PDB entry 7KB8 | X-ray diffraction, 2.38 A resolution | chains A and B

== Chain A ==
Molecule: Isoform 2 of Neutral alpha-glucosidase AB
Organism: Mus musculus
Notes: EC 3.2.1.207
Reference sequence: Q8BHN3-2 (GANAB-2_MOUSE); residue numbers follow UniProt; this construct covers 33-966
Sequence (977 residues; each row starts with the number of its first residue):
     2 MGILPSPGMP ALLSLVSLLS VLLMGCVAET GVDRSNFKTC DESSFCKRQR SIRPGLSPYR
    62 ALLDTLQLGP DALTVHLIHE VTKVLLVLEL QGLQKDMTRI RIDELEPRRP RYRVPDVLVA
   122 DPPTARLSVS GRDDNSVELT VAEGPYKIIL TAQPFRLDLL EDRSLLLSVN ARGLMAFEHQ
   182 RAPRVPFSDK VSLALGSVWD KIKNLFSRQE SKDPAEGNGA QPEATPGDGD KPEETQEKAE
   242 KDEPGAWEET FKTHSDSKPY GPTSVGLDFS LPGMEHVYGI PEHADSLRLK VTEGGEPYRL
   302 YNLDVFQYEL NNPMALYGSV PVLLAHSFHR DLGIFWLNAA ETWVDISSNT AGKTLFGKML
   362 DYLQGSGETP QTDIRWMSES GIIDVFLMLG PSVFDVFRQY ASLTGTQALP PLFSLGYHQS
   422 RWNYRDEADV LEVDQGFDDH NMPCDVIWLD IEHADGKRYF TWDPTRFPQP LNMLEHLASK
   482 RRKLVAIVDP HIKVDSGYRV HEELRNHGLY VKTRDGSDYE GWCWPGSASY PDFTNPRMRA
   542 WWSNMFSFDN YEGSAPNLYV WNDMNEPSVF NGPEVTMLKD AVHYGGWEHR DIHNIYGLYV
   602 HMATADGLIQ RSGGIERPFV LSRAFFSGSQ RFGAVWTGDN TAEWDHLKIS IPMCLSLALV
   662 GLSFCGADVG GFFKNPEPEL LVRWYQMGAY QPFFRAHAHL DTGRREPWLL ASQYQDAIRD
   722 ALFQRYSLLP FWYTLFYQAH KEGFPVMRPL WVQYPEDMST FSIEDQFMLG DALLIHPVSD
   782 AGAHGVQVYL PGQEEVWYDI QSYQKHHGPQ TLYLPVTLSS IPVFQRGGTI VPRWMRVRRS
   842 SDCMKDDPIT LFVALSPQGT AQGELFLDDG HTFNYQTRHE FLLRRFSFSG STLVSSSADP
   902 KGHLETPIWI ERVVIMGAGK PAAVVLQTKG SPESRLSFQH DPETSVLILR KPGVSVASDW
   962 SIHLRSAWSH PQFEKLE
Disordered / not traced: 2-32, 185-245, 351-369, 967-978
Cystine bridges: Cys41-Cys47, Cys655-Cys666
Differences from the reference sequence: initiating methionine (2); expression tag (3-32, 967-978); engineered mutation Asp97 (Asn in Q8BHN3-2)
Residues lining bound ligands: WA7 ((1S,2S,3R,4S,5S)-1-(hydroxymethyl)-5-[(4-{[2-nitro-4-(triazan-1-yl)phenyl]amino}butyl)amino]cyclohexane-1,2,3,4-tetrol): Phe307, Trp423, Asp451, Ile452, Ile488, Trp525, Trp562, Asp564, Met565, Phe571, Arg624, Trp637, Asp640, Phe673, Phe674, His698

== Chain B ==
Molecule: Glucosidase 2 subunit beta
Organism: Mus musculus
Reference sequence: O08795 (GLU2B_MOUSE); residues 15-517 here = UniProt positions 15-517
Sequence (554 residues; numbered -16 to 537; the number before each row is that of its first residue; numbers below 1 keep their minus sign (Met-16 is residue -16)):
   -16 MGILPSPGMP ALLSLVSLLS VLLMGCVAET GVEVKRPRGV SLSNHHFYEE SKPFTCLDGT
    44 ATIPFDQVND DYCDCKDGSD EPGTAACPNG SFHCTNTGYK PLYILSSRVN DGVCDCCDGT
   104 DEYNSGTVCE NTCREKGRKE KESLQQLAEV TREGFRLKKI LIEEWKTARE EKQSKLLELQ
   164 AGKKSLEDQV ETLRAAKEEA ERPEKEAKDQ HRKLWEEQQA AAKARREQER AASAFQELDD
   224 NMDGMVSLAE LQTHPELDTD GDGALSEEEA QALLSGDTQT DTTSFYDRVW AAIRDKYRSE
   284 VPPTDIPVPE ETEPKEEKPP VLPPTEEEEE EEEEPEEEEE EEEEEEEAPP PLQPPQPPSP
   344 TEDEKMPPYD EETQAIIDAA QEARSKFEEV ERSLKEMEES IRSLEQEISF DFGPSGEFAY
   404 LYSQCYELTT NEYVYRLCPF KLVSQKPKHG GSPTSLGTWG SWAGPDHDKF SAMKYEQGTG
   464 CWQGPNRSTT VRLLCGKETV VTSTTEPSRC EYLMELMTPA ACPEPPPEAP SDGDSAWSHP
   524 QFEKLETKHH HHHH
Disordered / not traced: -16 to 30, 118-537
Cystine bridges: Cys39-Cys58, Cys56-Cys70, Cys77-Cys99, Cys97-Cys112, Cys100-Cys116
Differences from the reference sequence: initiating methionine (-16); expression tag (-15 to 14, 518-537)
Ion coordination: Ca2+ site 1: Gln50, Asp53, Tyr55, Asp57, Asp63, Glu64; Ca2+ site 2: Arg91, Asp94, Val96, Asp98, Asp104, Glu105

== Interface between chain A and chain B ==
Contacting residue pairs (31; chain A residue first):
  Asp439(A) - Arg91(B)  hydrogen bond (backbone-side chain)
  Asn442(A) - Leu88(B)
  Asn442(A) - Arg91(B)
  Ser480(A) - Val96(B)
  Lys481(A) - Val96(B)
  Arg482(A) - Asp94(B)  hydrogen bond (side chain-backbone)
  Arg482(A) - Gly95(B)
  Arg482(A) - Val96(B)
  Arg837(A) - Asp54(B)  salt bridge
  Arg837(A) - Ala68(B)
  Arg837(A) - Ala69(B)
  Val838(A) - Ser90(B)
  Arg839(A) - Ala68(B)
  Arg839(A) - Ser90(B)  hydrogen bond (side chain-backbone)
  Arg839(A) - Val92(B)  hydrogen bond (side chain-backbone)
  Arg839(A) - Asn93(B)
  Arg839(A) - Asp94(B)
  Arg840(A) - Arg91(B)
  Arg840(A) - Asp94(B)  salt bridge
  Arg840(A) - Val96(B)
  Arg840(A) - Asp98(B)  salt bridge
  Cys844(A) - Asp94(B)  hydrogen bond (side chain-backbone)
  Trp910(A) - Asp54(B)
  Glu912(A) - Tyr55(B)
  Arg913(A) - Tyr55(B)  hydrogen bond
  Arg951(A) - Gln50(B)  hydrogen bond
  Arg951(A) - Asp53(B)  salt bridge
  Arg951(A) - Tyr55(B)
  Arg951(A) - Asp57(B)  salt bridge
  Lys952(A) - Asp53(B)  salt bridge
  Lys952(A) - Tyr55(B)
Interface residues without a listed pair, chain A (16 interface residues in all): Ile949

== Overview ==
The chain A/chain B interface involves 16 residues from each chain, with 7 hydrogen bonds and 6 salt bridges.
Polar contacts include Arg837(A)-Asp54(B), Arg840(A)-Asp94(B) and Arg840(A)-Asp98(B). Bound to chain A:
compound WA7.
Here chain A is Isoform 2 of Neutral alpha-glucosidase AB and chain B is Glucosidase 2 subunit beta, both from
Mus musculus. Entry 7KB8 (Co-crystal structure of alpha glucosidase with compound 8) was determined by X-ray
diffraction, deposited together with 7JTY, 7K9N, 7K9O, 7K9Q, 7K9T, 7KAD, 7KB6 and 7KRY.
